6ZNS - chain A; structure by X-ray diffraction, 3.32 A resolution.

Chain A:
Protein: Uncharacterized ATP-dependent helicase YprA
Organism: Bacillus subtilis subsp. subtilis str. 168
Notes: EC 3.6.4.-
UniProtKB: P50830 (YPRA_BACSU); residue numbers follow UniProt; this construct covers 1-749
Chain sequence (751 residues; row label = number of the first residue in the row; numbers below 1 keep their minus sign (Gly-1 is residue -1)):
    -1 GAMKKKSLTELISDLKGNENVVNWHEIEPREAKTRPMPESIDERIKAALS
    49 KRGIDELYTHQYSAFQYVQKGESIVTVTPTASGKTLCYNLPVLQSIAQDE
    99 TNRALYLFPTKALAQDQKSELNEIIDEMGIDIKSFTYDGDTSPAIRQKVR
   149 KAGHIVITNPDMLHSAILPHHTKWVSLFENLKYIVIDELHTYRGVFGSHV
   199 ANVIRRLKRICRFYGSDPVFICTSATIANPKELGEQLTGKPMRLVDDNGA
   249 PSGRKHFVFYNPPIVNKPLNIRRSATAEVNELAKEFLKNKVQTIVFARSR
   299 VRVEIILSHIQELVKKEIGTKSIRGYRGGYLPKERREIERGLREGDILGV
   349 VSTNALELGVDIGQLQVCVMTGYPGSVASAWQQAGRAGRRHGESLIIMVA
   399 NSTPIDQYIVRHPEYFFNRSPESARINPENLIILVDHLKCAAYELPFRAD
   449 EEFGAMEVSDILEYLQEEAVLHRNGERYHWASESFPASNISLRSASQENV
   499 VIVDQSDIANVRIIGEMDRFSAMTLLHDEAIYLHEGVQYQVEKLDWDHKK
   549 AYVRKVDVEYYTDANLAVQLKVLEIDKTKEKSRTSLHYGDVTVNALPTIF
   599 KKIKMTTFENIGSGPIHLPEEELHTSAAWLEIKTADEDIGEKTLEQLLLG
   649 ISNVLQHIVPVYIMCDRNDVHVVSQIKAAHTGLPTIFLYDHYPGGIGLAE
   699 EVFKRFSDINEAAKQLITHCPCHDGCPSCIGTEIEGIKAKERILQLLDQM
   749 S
Not modelled in the structure: -1 to 34, 246-248, 262-272, 318-324, 346-357, 395, 419-423, 469-471, 558-560, 601-610, 629-638, 672-674, 683-684, 730-735, 746-749
Sequence notes: expression tag (-1 to 0)
Metal / ion sites: Zn2+: Cys718, Cys720, Cys724, Cys727
Curated features (UniProtKB/Swiss-Prot):
  - motif: Asp185 to His188 (DEVH box)
  - binding site (ATP): Thr76 to Thr83
What the authors report for this chain:
  - conformationally variable residues (order/disorder transition): Asn246 to Ala248, Ile262 to Ser272, Thr318 to Tyr324, Leu346 to Gly357, Pro419 to Arg423, Leu469 to Arg471, Tyr558 to Thr560, Ile601 to Gly610, Glu629 to Gly638, Ser672 to Ile674, Thr683 to Ile684, Thr730 to Ile735
  - mutagenesis - R322E, F483A, R491A, E533R: decreased binding to DNA
  - mutagenesis - R322E, F483A, R491A (20- fold), E533R: decreased catalytic activity (DNA-stimulated ATPase activity)
  - mutagenesis - F483A: decreased catalytic activity on DNA unwind
  - mutagenesis - R491A (400-fold): decreased catalytic activity on unwinding
  - mutagenesis - R322E, E533R: decreased catalytic activity (duplex unwinding activity)
  - mutagenesis - R322E/E533R: increased catalytic activity (unwinding activity)
  - mutagenesis - N666A: unchanged catalytic activity on DNA duplex

Summary:
The Zn2+ site is built by Cys718, Cys720, Cys724 and Cys727. Curated annotation (UniProt) lists 8 ATP-binding
residues. From the paper: R322E, F483A and R491A, among others, reduce binding to DNA; conformational
variability at Asn246, Ile262 and Thr318 among others; 6 substitutions were tested in all.
Chain A is Uncharacterized ATP-dependent helicase YprA (Bacillus subtilis subsp. subtilis str. 168); the
structure, Crystal Structure of DUF1998 helicase MrfA, was determined by X-ray diffraction (same publication
as 6ZNP and 6ZNQ).
